PDB entry 2PQL | X-ray diffraction, 2.20 A resolution | chain A

[Chain A]
Molecule: D7r4 protein
Source organism: Anopheles gambiae
UniProt: Q9BIH3 (Q9BIH3_ANOGA); residues 1-144 here correspond to UniProt positions 22-165 (UniProt number = residue number + 21)
Sequence (145 residues; row label = number of the first residue in the row; numbering starts at 0):
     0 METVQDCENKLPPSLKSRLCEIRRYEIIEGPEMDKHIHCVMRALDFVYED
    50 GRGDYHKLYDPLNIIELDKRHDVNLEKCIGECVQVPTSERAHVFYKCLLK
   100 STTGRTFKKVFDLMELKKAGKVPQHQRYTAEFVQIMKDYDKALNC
Disordered / not traced: 0
Differences from the reference sequence: expression tag (0)
Cystine bridges: C6-C38, C19-C144, C77-C96
Residues lining bound ligands: 2-(1H-indol-3-yl)ethanamine (TSS): V3, E7, I21, R22, Y24, H35, I36, V39, Y94, F110, D111, E114, M135

[Summary]
Bound to chain A: 2-(1H-indol-3-yl)ethanamine.
Chain A is D7r4 protein (Anopheles gambiae); the structure, Crystal Structure of Anopheles gambiae
D7R4-tryptamine complex, was determined by X-ray diffraction together with 2QEB, 2QEH, 2QEO and 2QEV from the
same study.
